7W5Y - chains D and F of the 9 polymer chains in the assembly; structure by electron microscopy, 4.20 A resolution (low resolution: residue-level contacts below are approximate; hydrogen-bond / salt-bridge calls are withheld).

[Chain D]
Name: DNA-directed RNA polymerase subunit beta'
From: Escherichia coli K-12
Notes: EC 2.7.7.6
UniProtKB: P0A8T7 (RPOC_ECOLI); residues 1-1407 here = UniProt positions 1-1407
Chain sequence (1407 residues; row label = number of the first residue in the row):
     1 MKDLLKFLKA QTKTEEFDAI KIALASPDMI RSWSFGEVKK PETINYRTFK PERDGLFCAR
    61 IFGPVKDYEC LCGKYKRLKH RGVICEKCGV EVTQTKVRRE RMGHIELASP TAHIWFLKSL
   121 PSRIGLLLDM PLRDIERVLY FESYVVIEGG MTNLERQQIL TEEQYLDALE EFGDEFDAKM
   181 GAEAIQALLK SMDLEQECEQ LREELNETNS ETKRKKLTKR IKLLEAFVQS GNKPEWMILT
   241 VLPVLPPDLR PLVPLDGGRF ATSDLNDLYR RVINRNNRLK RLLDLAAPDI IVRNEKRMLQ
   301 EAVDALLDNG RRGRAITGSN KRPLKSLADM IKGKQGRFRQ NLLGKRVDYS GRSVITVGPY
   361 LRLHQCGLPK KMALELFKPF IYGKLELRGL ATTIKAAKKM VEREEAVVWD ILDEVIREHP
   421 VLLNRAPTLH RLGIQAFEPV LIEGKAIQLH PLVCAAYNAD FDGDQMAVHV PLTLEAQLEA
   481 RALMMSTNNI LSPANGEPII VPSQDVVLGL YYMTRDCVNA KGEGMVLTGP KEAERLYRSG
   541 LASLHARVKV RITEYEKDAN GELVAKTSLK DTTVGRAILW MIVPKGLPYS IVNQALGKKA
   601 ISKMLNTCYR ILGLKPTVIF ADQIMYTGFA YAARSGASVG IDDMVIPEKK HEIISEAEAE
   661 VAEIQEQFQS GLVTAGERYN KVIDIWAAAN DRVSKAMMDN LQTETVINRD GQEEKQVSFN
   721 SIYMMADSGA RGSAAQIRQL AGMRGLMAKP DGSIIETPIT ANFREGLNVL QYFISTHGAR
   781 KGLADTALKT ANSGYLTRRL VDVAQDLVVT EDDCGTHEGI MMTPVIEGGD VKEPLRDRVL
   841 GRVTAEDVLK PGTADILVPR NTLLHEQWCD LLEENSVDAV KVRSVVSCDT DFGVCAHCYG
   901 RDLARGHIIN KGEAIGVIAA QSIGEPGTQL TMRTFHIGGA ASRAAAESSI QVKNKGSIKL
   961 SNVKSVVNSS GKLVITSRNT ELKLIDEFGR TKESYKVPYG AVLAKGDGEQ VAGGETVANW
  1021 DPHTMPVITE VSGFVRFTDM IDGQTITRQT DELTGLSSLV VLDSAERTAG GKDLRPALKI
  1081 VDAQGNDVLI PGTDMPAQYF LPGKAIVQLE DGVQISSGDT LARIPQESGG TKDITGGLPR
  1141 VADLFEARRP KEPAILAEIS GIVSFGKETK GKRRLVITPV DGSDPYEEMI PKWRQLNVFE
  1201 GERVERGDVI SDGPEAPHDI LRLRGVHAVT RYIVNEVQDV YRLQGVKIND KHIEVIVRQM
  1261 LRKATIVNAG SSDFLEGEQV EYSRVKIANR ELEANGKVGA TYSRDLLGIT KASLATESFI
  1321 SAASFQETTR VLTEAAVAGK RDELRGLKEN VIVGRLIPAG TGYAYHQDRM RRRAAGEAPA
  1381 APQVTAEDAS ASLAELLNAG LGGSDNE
Disordered / not traced: 1-14, 120-121, 933-947, 1127-1136, 1377-1407
Swiss-Prot annotation at these positions:
  - binding site (Zn(2+)): Cys-70, Cys-72, Cys-85, Cys-88, Cys-814, Cys-888, Cys-895, Cys-898
  - binding site (Mg(2+)): Asp-460, Asp-462, Asp-464
  - modified residue: Lys-983 (N6-acetyllysine)
  - mutagenesis: Gln-504 (Q504P: Resistant to antibiotics salinamide A and B), Asn-690 (N690D: Resistant to antibiotics salinamide A and B), Met-697 (M697V: Resistant to antibiotics salinamide A and B), Ala-735 (A735T: Resistant to antibiotics salinamide A and B), Arg-738 (R738C/H/P/S: Resistant to antibiotics salinamide A and B), Ala-748 (A748E: Resistant to antibiotics salinamide A and B), Pro-758 (P758S/T: Resistant to antibiotics salinamide A and B), Phe-763 (F763C: Resistant to antibiotics salinamide A and B), Ser-775 (S775A: Resistant to antibiotics salinamide A and B), Ala-779 (A779T/V: Resistant to antibiotics salinamide A and B), Arg-780 (R780C: Resistant to antibiotics salinamide A and B), Gly-782 (G782A/C: Resistant to antibiotics salinamide A and B), 1 further mutagenesis entry in UniProt

[Chain F]
Name: RNA polymerase sigma factor RpoD
From: Escherichia coli K-12
UniProtKB: P00579 (RPOD_ECOLI); residues 1-613 here = UniProt positions 1-613
Chain sequence (613 residues; numbered 1 to 613; the number before each row is that of its first residue):
     1 MEQNPQSQLK LLVTRGKEQG YLTYAEVNDH LPEDIVDSDQ IEDIIQMIND MGIQVMEEAP
    61 DADDLMLAEN TADEDAAEAA AQVLSSVESE IGRTTDPVRM YMREMGTVEL LTREGEIDIA
   121 KRIEDGINQV QCSVAEYPEA ITYLLEQYDR VEAEEARLSD LITGFVDPNA EEDLAPTATH
   181 VGSELSQEDL DDDEDEDEED GDDDSADDDN SIDPELAREK FAELRAQYVV TRDTIKAKGR
   241 SHATAQEEIL KLSEVFKQFR LVPKQFDYLV NSMRVMMDRV RTQERLIMKL CVEQCKMPKK
   301 NFITLFTGNE TSDTWFNAAI AMNKPWSEKL HDVSEEVHRA LQKLQQIEEE TGLTIEQVKD
   361 INRRMSIGEA KARRAKKEMV EANLRLVISI AKKYTNRGLQ FLDLIQEGNI GLMKAVDKFE
   421 YRRGYKFSTY ATWWIRQAIT RSIADQARTI RIPVHMIETI NKLNRISRQM LQEMGREPTP
   481 EELAERMLMP EDKIRKVLKI AKEPISMETP IGDDEDSHLG DFIEDTTLEL PLDSATTESL
   541 RAATHDVLAG LTAREAKVLR MRFGIDMNTD YTLEEVGKQF DVTRERIRQI EAKALRKLRH
   601 PSRSEVLRSF LDD
Disordered / not traced: 1-78, 172-209, 505
Swiss-Prot annotation at these positions:
  - DNA-binding region: Leu-573 to Ala-592 (H-T-H motif)
  - region: Arg-584 to Arg-599 (Interaction with anti-sigma factors)
  - motif: Asp-403 to Gln-406 (Interaction with polymerase core subunit RpoC)
  - site: Arg-562 (Interaction with anti-sigma factors)
  - mutagenesis: Ala-553 (A553D: Disrupts the interaction with Escherichia phage lambda antitermination protein Q), Arg-596 (R596D/E: 2-fold reduction in activation of class II Crp-dependent promoters)

[Chain D / chain F interface]
Pairs across the interface - 79 pairs, chain D then chain F:
  Glu-42(D) / Arg-451(F)
  Thr-43(D) / Thr-449(F)
  Thr-43(D) / Ile-450(F)
  Ile-44(D) / Ile-450(F)
  Tyr-46(D) / Ile-452(F)
  Tyr-46(D) / Pro-453(F)
  Tyr-46(D) / Met-456(F)
  Tyr-46(D) / Ile-500(F)
  Glu-52(D) / Arg-451(F)
  Arg-77(D) / Asp-570(F)
  Leu-78(D) / Asn-568(F)
  Lys-96(D) / Leu-528(F)
  Arg-133(D) / Arg-93(F)
  Arg-137(D) / Glu-88(F)
  Tyr-140(D) / Met-100(F)
  Glu-142(D) / Glu-88(F)
  Glu-142(D) / Ile-91(F)
  Glu-142(D) / Arg-103(F)
  Glu-163(D) / Ala-81(F)
  Glu-163(D) / Gln-82(F)
  Glu-163(D) / Ser-85(F)
  Pro-251(D) / Met-507(F)
  Val-253(D) / Met-507(F)
  Arg-259(D) / Lys-502(F)
  Phe-260(D) / Ile-450(F)
  Phe-260(D) / Pro-504(F)
  Ala-261(D) / Pro-504(F)
  Ala-261(D) / Met-507(F)
  Thr-262(D) / Pro-504(F)
  Thr-262(D) / Ser-506(F)
  Thr-262(D) / Met-507(F)
  Asp-264(D) / Glu-508(F)
  Arg-270(D) / Arg-448(F)
  Arg-270(D) / Thr-449(F)
  Arg-271(D) / Leu-399(F)
  Arg-271(D) / Gln-400(F)
  Arg-271(D) / Asp-403(F)
  Asn-274(D) / Gln-446(F)
  Arg-275(D) / Asp-403(F)
  Arg-278(D) / Asp-403(F)
  Arg-278(D) / Gln-406(F)
  Arg-278(D) / Glu-407(F)
  Arg-278(D) / Ile-410(F)
  Arg-281(D) / Ile-410(F)
  Leu-282(D) / Gln-406(F)
  Leu-282(D) / Ile-410(F)
  Leu-282(D) / Met-413(F)
  Ala-286(D) / Arg-373(F)
  Ala-286(D) / Lys-377(F)
  Ala-287(D) / Met-413(F)
  Pro-288(D) / Lys-377(F)
  Pro-288(D) / Glu-381(F)
  Pro-288(D) / Met-413(F)
  Ile-290(D) / Glu-104(F)
  Ile-290(D) / Glu-381(F)
  Ile-291(D) / Gln-406(F)
  Ile-291(D) / Asn-409(F)
  Asn-294(D) / Tyr-101(F)
  Asn-294(D) / Leu-402(F)
  Asn-294(D) / Gln-406(F)
  Glu-295(D) / Gln-406(F)
  Arg-297(D) / Pro-97(F)
  Arg-297(D) / Met-100(F)
  Arg-297(D) / Tyr-101(F)
  Met-298(D) / Leu-402(F)
  Met-298(D) / Asp-403(F)
  Met-298(D) / Gln-406(F)
  Arg-312(D) / Thr-95(F)
  Arg-322(D) / Thr-509(F)
  Arg-322(D) / Pro-510(F)
  Lys-325(D) / Glu-508(F)
  Tyr-382(D) / Leu-532(F)
  Thr-392(D) / Val-606(F)
  Thr-393(D) / Val-606(F)
  Thr-393(D) / Ser-609(F)
  Thr-393(D) / Phe-610(F)
  Ile-394(D) / Leu-532(F)
  Lys-395(D) / Asp-613(F)
  Lys-398(D) / Leu-532(F)
Other interface residues (no listed pair), chain D (55 interface residues in all): Lys-79, Phe-141, Leu-252, Leu-255, Gly-258, Ser-263, Glu-301, Ser-319, Gln-335, Gln-340
Other interface residues (no listed pair), chain F (61 interface residues in all): Ser-89, Thr-94, Val-380, Leu-384, Arg-397, Ala-447, Glu-503, Glu-515, Asp-516, Asp-521, Ile-523, Asp-533, Thr-569

[Summary]
55 residues of chain D face 61 of chain F across their interface. From UniProt: 8 Zn2+-binding residues, 3
Mg2+-binding residues and 13 mutagenesis sites on chain D.
Chain D is DNA-directed RNA polymerase subunit beta' and chain F is RNA polymerase sigma factor RpoD, both
from Escherichia coli K-12; the structure, Cryo-EM structure of SoxS-dependent transcription activation
complex with fpr promoter DNA, was determined by electron microscopy together with 7W5W and 7W5X from the same
study.
